Entry 7ABR (electron microscopy, 3.70 A resolution); this record covers chains D and S of the 7 polymer chains in the assembly.

[Chain D]
Protein: Negative regulator of genetic competence ClpC/MecB
Source organism: Bacillus subtilis (strain 168)
UniProt: P37571 (CLPC_BACSU); numbering as in UniProt (aligned over 1-810)
Sequence (818 residues; row label = number of the first residue in the row):
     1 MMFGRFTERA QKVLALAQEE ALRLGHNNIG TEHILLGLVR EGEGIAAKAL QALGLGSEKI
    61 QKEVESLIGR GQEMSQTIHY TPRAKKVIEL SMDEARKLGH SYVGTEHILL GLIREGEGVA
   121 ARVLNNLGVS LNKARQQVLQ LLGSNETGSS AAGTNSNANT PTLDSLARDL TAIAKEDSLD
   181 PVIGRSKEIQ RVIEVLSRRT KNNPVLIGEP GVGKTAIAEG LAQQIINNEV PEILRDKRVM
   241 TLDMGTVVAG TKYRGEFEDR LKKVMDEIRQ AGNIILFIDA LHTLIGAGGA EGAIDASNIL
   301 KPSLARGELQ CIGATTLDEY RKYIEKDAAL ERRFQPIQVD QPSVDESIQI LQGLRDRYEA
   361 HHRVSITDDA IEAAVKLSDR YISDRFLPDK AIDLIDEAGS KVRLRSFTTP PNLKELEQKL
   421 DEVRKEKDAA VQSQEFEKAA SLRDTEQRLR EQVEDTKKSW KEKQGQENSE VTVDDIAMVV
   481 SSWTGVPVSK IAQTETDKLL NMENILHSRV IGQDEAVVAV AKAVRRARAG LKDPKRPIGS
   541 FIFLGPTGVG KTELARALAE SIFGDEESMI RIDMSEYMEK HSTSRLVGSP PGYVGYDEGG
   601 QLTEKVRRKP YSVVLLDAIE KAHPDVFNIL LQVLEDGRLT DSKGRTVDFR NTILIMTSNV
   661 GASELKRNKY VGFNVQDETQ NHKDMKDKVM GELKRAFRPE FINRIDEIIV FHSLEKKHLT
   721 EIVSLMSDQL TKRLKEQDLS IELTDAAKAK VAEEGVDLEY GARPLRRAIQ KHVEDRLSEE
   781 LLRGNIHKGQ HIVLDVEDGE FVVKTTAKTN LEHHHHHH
Disordered / not traced: 1-157, 408-460, 668-678, 808-818
Differences from the reference sequence: engineered mutation Ala280 (Glu in P37571), Ala618 (Glu in P37571); expression tag (811-818)
Residues lining bound ligands:
  - ATP (adenosine-5'-triphosphate), molecule 1: Asp180, Pro181, Val182, Ile183, Arg185, Glu209, Pro210, Gly211, Val212, Gly213, Lys214, Thr215, Ala216, Thr316, Ile350, Leu354, Tyr358, Pro388, Ile392
  - ATP, molecule 2: Arg509, Val510, Ile511, Pro546, Thr547, Gly548, Val549, Gly550, Lys551, Thr552, Glu553, Arg556, Asn659, Leu714, Ile722, Met726, Gly761, Ala762, Arg763, Arg766
Swiss-Prot annotation at these positions:
  - binding site (ATP): Gly208 to Thr215, Gly545 to Thr552
From the paper describing this entry:
  - binding site for ATP: Arg332, Arg333, Arg704
  - mutagenesis - E280A/E618A: abolished catalytic activity on ATP (citing earlier work)

[Chain S]
Protein: substrate polypeptide
Sequence (26 residues; each row starts with the number of its first residue; X marks 26 residues of unknown identity (built as UNK)):
     1 XXXXXXXXXX XXXXXXXXXX XXXXXX

[Chain D / chain S interface]
Chain D residues in contact with chain S, 10 residues: Lys252, Tyr253, Arg254, Gly289, Ala290, Glu291, His581, Gly592, Tyr593, Val594

[Overview]
No residue of chain D is in contact with chain S. Bound to chain D: ATP. UniProt lists 16 ATP-binding residues
on chain D. The paper reports a binding site for ATP at Arg332(D), Arg333(D) and Arg704(D); E280A/E618A of
chain D abolish catalytic activity on ATP.
Here chain D is Negative regulator of genetic competence ClpC/MecB (Bacillus subtilis (strain 168)) and chain
S is substrate polypeptide. Entry 7ABR (Cryo-EM structure of B. subtilis ClpC (DWB mutant) hexamer bound to a
substrate polypeptide) was determined by electron microscopy together with 7AA4 from the same study.
